Entry 5WE1 (X-ray diffraction, 3.20 A resolution); this record covers chains A and B of the 4 polymer chains in the assembly.

[Chain A]
Molecule: Protection of telomeres protein poz1
From: Schizosaccharomyces pombe
UniProtKB: O13852 (POZ1_SCHPO); the construct has insertions or renumbered stretches relative to UniProt, so the offset changes along the chain: 30-68 = UniProt 30-68; 76-82 = UniProt 69-75; 86-249 = UniProt 86-249
Amino-acid sequence (214 residues; each row starts with the number of its first residue; note: 7 numbers in that range are skipped by the numbering (no residue carries them; nothing is unmodelled there)):
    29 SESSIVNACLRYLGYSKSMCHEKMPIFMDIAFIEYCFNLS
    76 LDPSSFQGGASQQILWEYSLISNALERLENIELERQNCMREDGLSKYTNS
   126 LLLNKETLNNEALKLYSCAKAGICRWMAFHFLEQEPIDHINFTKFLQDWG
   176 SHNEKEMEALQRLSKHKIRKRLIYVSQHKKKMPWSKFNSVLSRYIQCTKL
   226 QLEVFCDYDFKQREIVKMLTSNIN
Not modelled in the structure: 29-31, 76-85, 116-126, 238-249
Construct notes: expression tag (29); linker (83-85); conflict Ser120 (Val in O13852), Ser125 (Glu in O13852)
Disulfides: Cys113-Cys231
Ion coordination: Zn2+: His49 (shared with Cys479(B), Cys482(B), His488(B) of chain B)
Reported in the primary citation:
  - mutagenesis - C64D/L95R: abolished binding to Protection of telomeres protein tpz1 (chain B)

[Chain B]
Molecule: Protection of telomeres protein tpz1
From: Schizosaccharomyces pombe (strain 972 / ATCC 24843)
UniProtKB: O14246 (TPZ1_SCHPO); residues 476-508 here = UniProt positions 476-508
Amino-acid sequence (33 residues; each row starts with the number of its first residue):
   476 SEACEMCRLGLPHGSFFELLRDWKKIEEFRNKS
Not modelled in the structure: 476-478, 508
Ion coordination: Zn2+: Cys479, Cys482, His488 (shared with His49(A) of chain A)

[Chain A / chain B interface]
Contacting residue pairs - 38 pairs, chain A then chain B:
  Leu38(A) with Leu495(B), hydrophobic; Trp498(B), hydrophobic
  Leu41(A) with Phe491(B)
  Gly42(A) with Phe492(B); Leu495(B)
  Met47(A) with Phe491(B), hydrophobic
  Cys48(A) with His488(B); Gly489(B)
  His49(A) with Cys479(B); Cys482(B), hydrogen bond; His488(B), hydrogen bond
  Glu50(A) with Ser490(B)
  Lys51(A) with Phe491(B)
  Met52(A) with Ser490(B); Phe491(B); Leu494(B), hydrophobic
  Met56(A) with Phe491(B), hydrophobic; Leu494(B)
  Phe60(A) with Leu494(B), hydrophobic; Asp497(B)
  Tyr63(A) with Trp498(B), hydrogen bond (side chain-backbone); Ile501(B); Glu502(B), hydrogen bond (side chain-backbone); Arg505(B), hydrogen bond (backbone-side chain)
  Cys64(A) with Ile501(B), hydrophobic; Arg505(B)
  Asn66(A) with Arg505(B), hydrogen bond
  Gln88(A) with Phe504(B)
  Leu90(A) with Lys500(B); Phe504(B), hydrophobic
  Glu92(A) with Lys500(B), salt bridge
  Leu95(A) with Asp497(B); Lys500(B); Ile501(B), hydrophobic
  Asn98(A) with Asp497(B)
  Arg102(A) with Glu493(B); Leu494(B); Asp497(B), salt bridge
Other interface residues (no listed pair), chain A (24 interface residues in all): Tyr43, Pro53, Ile89, Ser94
Other interface residues (no listed pair), chain B (18 interface residues in all): Pro487

[In short]
The interface between chain A and chain B involves 24 residues on one side and 18 on the other, with 6
hydrogen bonds and 2 salt bridges. Polar pairs include Glu92(A)-Lys500(B), Arg102(A)-Asp497(B) and
His49(A)-Cys482(B). From the paper: C64D/L95R of chain A abolish binding to Protection of telomeres protein
tpz1 (chain B).
Chain A is Protection of telomeres protein poz1 (Schizosaccharomyces pombe) and chain B is Protection of
telomeres protein tpz1 (Schizosaccharomyces pombe (strain 972 / ATCC 24843)); the structure, Structural Basis
for Shelterin Bridge Assembly, was determined by X-ray diffraction together with 5WE0 and 5WE2 from the same
study.
